PDB entry 8BQ5 | electron microscopy, 2.73 A resolution | chains L and c of the 67 polymer chains in the assembly

Chain L:
Name: NADH-ubiquinone oxidoreductase chain 5
Organism: Arabidopsis thaliana
Notes: EC 7.1.1.2
Reference sequence: B5TM94 (B5TM94_ARATH); numbering as in UniProt (aligned over 1-669)
Amino-acid sequence (669 residues; each row starts with the number of its first residue):
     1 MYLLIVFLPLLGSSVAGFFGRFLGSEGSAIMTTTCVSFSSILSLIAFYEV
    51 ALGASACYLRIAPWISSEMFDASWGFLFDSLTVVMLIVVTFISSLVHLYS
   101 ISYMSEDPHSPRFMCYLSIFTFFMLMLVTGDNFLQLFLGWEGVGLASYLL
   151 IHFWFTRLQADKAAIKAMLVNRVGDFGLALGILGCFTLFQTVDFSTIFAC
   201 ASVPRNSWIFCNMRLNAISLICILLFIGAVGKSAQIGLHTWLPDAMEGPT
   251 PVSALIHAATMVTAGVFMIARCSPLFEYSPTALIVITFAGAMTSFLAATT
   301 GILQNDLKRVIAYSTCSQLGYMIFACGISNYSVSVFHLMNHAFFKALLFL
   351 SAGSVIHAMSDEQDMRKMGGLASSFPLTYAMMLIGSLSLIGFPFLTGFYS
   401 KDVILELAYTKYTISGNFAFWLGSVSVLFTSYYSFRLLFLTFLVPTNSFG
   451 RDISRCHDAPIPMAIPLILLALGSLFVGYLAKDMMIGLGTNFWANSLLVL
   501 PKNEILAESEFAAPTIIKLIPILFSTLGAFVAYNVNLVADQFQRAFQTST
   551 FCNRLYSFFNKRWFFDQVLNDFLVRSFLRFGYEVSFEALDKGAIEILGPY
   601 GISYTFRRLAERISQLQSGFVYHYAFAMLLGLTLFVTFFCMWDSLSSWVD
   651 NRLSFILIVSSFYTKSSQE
Not modelled in the structure: 666-669
Construct notes: conflict F91 (Ser in B5TM94)

Chain c:
Name: Transmembrane protein
Organism: Arabidopsis thaliana
Reference sequence: Q8VZT9 (Q8VZT9_ARATH); numbering as in UniProt (aligned over 1-88)
Amino-acid sequence (88 residues; row label = number of the first residue in the row):
     1 MGGGDHGHGAEGGDFRAKVWSMTGGPNCRPKHWRRNTAIAMFGVFLVCIP
    51 IAKLSAKLEQRPHMPVRPIPSQIWCKNFGTKDDYEKEH
Not modelled in the structure: 1-12

How chain L and chain c interact:
Pairs across the interface (79):
  M1(L) - S55(c)  hydrogen bond (backbone-side chain)
  M1(L) - E59(c)
  M1(L) - W74(c)  hydrophobic
  Y2(L) - S55(c)  hydrogen bond (backbone-side chain)
  Y2(L) - E59(c)
  Y2(L) - R61(c)  hydrogen bond
  L3(L) - I51(c)  hydrophobic
  L3(L) - S55(c)  hydrogen bond (backbone-side chain)
  L4(L) - C48(c)
  L4(L) - I51(c)  hydrophobic
  L8(L) - C48(c)  hydrophobic
  L11(L) - V47(c)  hydrophobic
  V15(L) - V44(c)  hydrophobic
  A16(L) - T23(c)
  G17(L) - M22(c)
  G17(L) - T23(c)
  F18(L) - M22(c)
  F19(L) - M22(c)
  G20(L) - M22(c)  hydrogen bond (backbone-backbone)
  G20(L) - T23(c)
  G20(L) - C28(c)
  R21(L) - W20(c)
  R21(L) - S21(c)
  R21(L) - M22(c)  hydrogen bond (backbone-backbone)
  R21(L) - T23(c)
  R21(L) - G24(c)
  R21(L) - C28(c)
  F22(L) - P30(c)
  F22(L) - W33(c)
  F22(L) - N36(c)  hydrogen bond (backbone-side chain)
  L23(L) - P30(c)
  L23(L) - W33(c)
  L23(L) - N36(c)
  L23(L) - T37(c)
  G24(L) - C28(c)
  G24(L) - P30(c)
  S25(L) - C28(c)  hydrogen bond (backbone-backbone)
  E26(L) - R29(c)  salt bridge
  E26(L) - W33(c)
  G27(L) - W33(c)
  G27(L) - T37(c)
  M31(L) - A40(c)  hydrophobic
  M31(L) - V44(c)  hydrophobic
  T34(L) - M41(c)
  I45(L) - P70(c)  hydrophobic
  Y48(L) - R67(c)
  E49(L) - R61(c)  salt bridge
  E49(L) - I69(c)
  E49(L) - P70(c)
  E49(L) - S71(c)  hydrogen bond
  L52(L) - R67(c)  hydrogen bond (backbone-side chain)
  G53(L) - P65(c)
  G53(L) - V66(c)  hydrogen bond (backbone-backbone)
  G53(L) - R67(c)
  S55(L) - R61(c)  hydrogen bond (backbone-side chain)
  S55(L) - H63(c)  hydrogen bond (side chain-backbone)
  S55(L) - P65(c)
  A56(L) - Q60(c)
  A56(L) - R61(c)  hydrogen bond (backbone-side chain)
  A56(L) - P62(c)
  C57(L) - E59(c)
  C57(L) - Q60(c)
  C57(L) - R61(c)
  Y58(L) - L58(c)
  Y58(L) - E59(c)
  Y58(L) - Q60(c)  hydrogen bond (backbone-backbone)
  Y58(L) - P62(c)  hydrophobic
  L59(L) - S55(c)
  L59(L) - L58(c)  hydrophobic
  L59(L) - E59(c)
  R60(L) - L58(c)
  I61(L) - L58(c)  hydrophobic
  P108(L) - G25(c)
  P108(L) - P26(c)
  P108(L) - N27(c)  hydrogen bond (backbone-backbone)
  H109(L) - G25(c)
  H109(L) - P26(c)
  P111(L) - T23(c)
  R112(L) - T23(c)
Interface residues without a listed pair, chain L (41 interface residues in all): I30, C35, V50, A54
Interface residues without a listed pair, chain c (38 interface residues in all): A52, L54, A56, F78

Summary:
41 residues of chain L and 38 residues of chain c are in contact; the contacts include 16 hydrogen bonds and 2
salt bridges. Among the polar pairs are E26(L)-R29(c), E49(L)-R61(c) and M1(L)-S55(c).
Here chain L is NADH-ubiquinone oxidoreductase chain 5 and chain c is Transmembrane protein, both from
Arabidopsis thaliana. Entry 8BQ5 (Cryo-EM structure of the Arabidopsis thaliana I+III2 supercomplex (Complete
conformation 1 composition)) was determined by electron microscopy together with 8BED, 8BEE, 8BEF, 8BEH, 8BEL,
8BEP, 8BPX and 8BQ6 from the same study.
